7UNK - chains C and E of the 4 polymer chains in the assembly; structure by electron microscopy, 3.45 A resolution.

# Chain C
Protein: Histone H3
From: Xenopus laevis
UniProt: Q92133 (Q92133_XENLA); residues 0-135 here correspond to UniProt positions 1-136 (UniProt number = residue number + 1)
Amino-acid sequence (136 residues; each row starts with the number of its first residue; numbering starts at 0):
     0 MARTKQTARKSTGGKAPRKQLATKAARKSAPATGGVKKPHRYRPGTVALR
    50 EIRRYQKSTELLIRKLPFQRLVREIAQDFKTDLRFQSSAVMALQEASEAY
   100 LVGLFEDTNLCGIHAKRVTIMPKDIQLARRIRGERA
Not modelled in the structure: 0, 27-36, 135

# Chain E
Protein: Histone H4
From: Xenopus laevis
UniProt: P62799 (H4_XENLA); residues 0-102 here correspond to UniProt positions 1-103 (UniProt number = residue number + 1)
Amino-acid sequence (103 residues; numbered 0 to 102; the number before each row is that of its first residue; numbering starts at 0):
     0 MSGRGKGGKGLGKGGAKRHRKVLRDNIQGITKPAIRRLARRGGVKRISGL
    50 IYEETRGVLKVFLENVIRDAVTYTEHAKRKTVTAMDVVYALKRQGRTLYG
   100 FGG
Not modelled in the structure: 0-27, 102
Swiss-Prot annotation at these positions:
  - DNA-binding region: Lys-16 to Lys-20
  - modified residue: Ser-1 (N-acetylserine), Arg-3 (Asymmetric dimethylarginine), Lys-5 (N6-(2-hydroxyisobutyryl)lysine), Lys-8 (N6-(2-hydroxyisobutyryl)lysine), Lys-12 (N6-(2-hydroxyisobutyryl)lysine), Lys-16 (N6-(2-hydroxyisobutyryl)lysine), Lys-20 (N6,N6,N6-trimethyllysine), Lys-31 (N6-(2-hydroxyisobutyryl)lysine), Lys-44 (N6-(2-hydroxyisobutyryl)lysine), Ser-47 (Phosphoserine), Tyr-51 (Phosphotyrosine), Lys-59 (N6-(2-hydroxyisobutyryl)lysine), Lys-77 (N6-(2-hydroxyisobutyryl)lysine), Lys-79 (N6-(2-hydroxyisobutyryl)lysine), Tyr-88 (Phosphotyrosine), Lys-91 (N6-(2-hydroxyisobutyryl)lysine)
  - cross-link (Glycyl lysine isopeptide (Lys-Gly)): Lys-31 (interchain with G-Cter in UFM1), Lys-91 (interchain with G-Cter in ubiquitin)
What the authors report for this chain:
  - post-translational modification sites: Lys-5 (citing earlier work)

# Interface between chain C and chain E
Contacting residue pairs (66):
  Leu-61(C) with Ala-33(E); Arg-36(E), hydrogen bond (backbone-side chain); Leu-37(E), hydrophobic; Arg-40(E)
  Ile-62(C) with Ile-29(E), hydrophobic; Leu-37(E), hydrophobic
  Pro-66(C) with Gly-28(E)
  Phe-67(C) with Leu-62(E), hydrophobic
  Leu-70(C) with Gly-28(E); Leu-62(E), hydrophobic
  Ile-74(C) with Ile-66(E), hydrophobic
  Phe-78(C) with Glu-63(E); Arg-67(E)
  Leu-82(C) with Val-70(E), hydrophobic; Lys-79(E)
  Arg-83(C) with Thr-80(E); Val-81(E), hydrogen bond (backbone-backbone)
  Phe-84(C) with Val-81(E)
  Gln-85(C) with Thr-80(E); Val-81(E), hydrogen bond (backbone-backbone); Thr-82(E)
  Ser-87(C) with Ala-83(E)
  Ala-88(C) with Val-81(E); Thr-82(E); Ala-83(E); Val-86(E), hydrophobic
  Ala-91(C) with Val-86(E), hydrophobic
  Leu-92(C) with Val-65(E), hydrophobic; Val-86(E), hydrophobic
  Ala-95(C) with Leu-90(E), hydrophobic
  Ser-96(C) with Phe-61(E); Leu-62(E)
  Glu-97(C) with Leu-37(E)
  Tyr-99(C) with Val-57(E), hydrophobic; Phe-61(E), hydrophobic
  Leu-100(C) with Leu-37(E), hydrophobic; Thr-54(E); Leu-58(E), hydrophobic
  Val-101(C) with Leu-37(E), hydrophobic
  Leu-103(C) with Val-57(E), hydrophobic
  Phe-104(C) with Leu-37(E); Ala-38(E); Val-43(E); Thr-54(E)
  Glu-105(C) with Gly-41(E)
  Asn-108(C) with Gly-42(E), hydrogen bond (side chain-backbone); Val-43(E)
  Val-117(C) with Arg-45(E)
  Thr-118(C) with Arg-45(E)
  Ile-119(C) with Val-43(E), hydrophobic; Arg-45(E), hydrogen bond (backbone-backbone); Ile-46(E), hydrophobic; Ser-47(E); Ile-50(E), hydrophobic
  Met-120(C) with Ser-47(E); Ile-50(E)
  Pro-121(C) with Leu-49(E); Ile-50(E); Glu-53(E)
  Ile-124(C) with Ile-50(E), hydrophobic; Glu-53(E); Val-57(E), hydrophobic
  Gln-125(C) with Glu-53(E), hydrogen bond
  Arg-128(C) with Val-57(E)
  Arg-131(C) with Thr-96(E), hydrogen bond
  Arg-134(C) with Asn-64(E)
Interface residues without a listed pair, chain C (38 interface residues in all): Leu-60, Arg-63, Val-71
Interface residues without a listed pair, chain E (39 interface residues in all): Ile-34, Lys-44, Lys-59, Val-60

# Overview
38 residues of chain C and 39 residues of chain E are in contact; the contacts include 7 hydrogen bonds. Polar
contacts include Leu-61(C)/Arg-36(E), Asn-108(C)/Gly-42(E) and Gln-125(C)/Glu-53(E). UniProt lists a
DNA-binding region on chain E. From the paper: a modification site at Lys-5(E).
Chain C is Histone H3 and chain E is Histone H4, both from Xenopus laevis; the structure, Structure of
Importin-4 bound to the H3-H4-ASF1 histone-histone chaperone complex, was determined by electron microscopy
together with 8DYO from the same study.
